Entry 7QHB (electron microscopy, 3.50 A resolution); this record covers chains B and I of the 6 polymer chains in the assembly.

== Chain B ==
Protein: Isoform Flip of Glutamate receptor 2
Source organism: Rattus norvegicus
UniProtKB: P19491 (GRIA2_RAT), isoform P19491-2; residues -20 to 839 here correspond to UniProt positions 1-860 (UniProt number = residue number + 21)
Amino-acid sequence (860 residues; each row starts with the number of its first residue; numbers below 1 keep their minus sign (Met-20 is residue -20)):
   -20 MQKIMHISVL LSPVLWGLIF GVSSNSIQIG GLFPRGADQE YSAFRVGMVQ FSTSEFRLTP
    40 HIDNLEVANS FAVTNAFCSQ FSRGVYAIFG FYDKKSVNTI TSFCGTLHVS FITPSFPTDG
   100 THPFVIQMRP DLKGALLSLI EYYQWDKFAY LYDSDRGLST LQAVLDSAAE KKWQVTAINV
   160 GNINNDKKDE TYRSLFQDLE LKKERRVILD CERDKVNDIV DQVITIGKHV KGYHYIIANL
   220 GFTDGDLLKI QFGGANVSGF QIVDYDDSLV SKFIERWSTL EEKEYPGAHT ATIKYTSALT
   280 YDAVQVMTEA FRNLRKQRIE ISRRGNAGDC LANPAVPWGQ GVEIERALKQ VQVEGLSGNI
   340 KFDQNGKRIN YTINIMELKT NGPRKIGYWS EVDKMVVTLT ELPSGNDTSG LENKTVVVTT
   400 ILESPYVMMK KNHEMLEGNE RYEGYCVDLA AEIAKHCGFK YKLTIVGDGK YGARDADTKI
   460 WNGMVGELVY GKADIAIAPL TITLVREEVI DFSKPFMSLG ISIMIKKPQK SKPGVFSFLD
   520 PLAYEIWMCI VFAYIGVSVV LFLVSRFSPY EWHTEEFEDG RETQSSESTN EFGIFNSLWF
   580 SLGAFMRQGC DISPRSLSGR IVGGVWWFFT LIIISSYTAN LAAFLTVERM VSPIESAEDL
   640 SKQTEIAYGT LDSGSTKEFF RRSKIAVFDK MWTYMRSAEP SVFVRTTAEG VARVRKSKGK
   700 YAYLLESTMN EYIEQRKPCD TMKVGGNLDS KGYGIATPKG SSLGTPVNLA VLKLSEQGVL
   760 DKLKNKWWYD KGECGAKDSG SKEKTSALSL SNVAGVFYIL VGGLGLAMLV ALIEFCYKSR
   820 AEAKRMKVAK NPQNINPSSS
Disordered / not traced: -20 to 392, 550-569, 774-782, 820-839
Differences from the reference sequence: variant Arg586 (Gln607 in P19491)
Disulfide bonds: Cys718-Cys773
Small-molecule neighbours:
  - 79N ((2S)-2,3-dihydroxypropyl (7Z)-hexadec-7-enoate), molecule 1: Leu518, Tyr523, Trp526, Ile529, Val530, Tyr533, Leu581, Phe584
  - 79N, molecule 2: Phe574, Trp578, Leu581, Ile798
  - cyclothiazide (CYZ), molecule 1: Ile481, Pro494, Ser497, Ser729, Lys730, Gly731
  - cyclothiazide (CYZ), molecule 2: Lys493, Pro494, Phe495, Met496, Ser497, Leu751, Ser754, Leu759, Asp760, Lys763
  - glutamic acid (GLU): Tyr450, Pro478, Leu479, Thr480, Arg485, Leu650, Gly653, Ser654, Thr655, Leu703, Leu704, Glu705, Met708, Tyr732
  - palmitoleic acid (PAM), molecule 1: Val514, Phe515, Leu518, Tyr523
  - palmitoleic acid (PAM), molecule 2: Phe515, Tyr797, Ile798, Gly801, Gly802
  - palmitoleic acid (PAM), molecule 3: Tyr797, Gly801, Gly804, Leu805
From the paper describing this entry:
  - conformationally variable residues (domain motion, helix shift): Ile613, Ala621, Arg628, Ser635, Leu787
  - contacts within the chain: Arg586-Ile613 (hydrophobic contact)

== Chain I ==
Protein: Voltage-dependent calcium channel gamma-8 subunit
Source organism: Rattus norvegicus
UniProtKB: Q8VHW5 (CCG8_RAT); residues 2-417 here = UniProt positions 2-417
Amino-acid sequence (423 residues; row label = number of the first residue in the row):
     1 GESLKRWNEE RGLWCEKGVQ VLLTTIGAFA AFGLMTIAIS TDYWLYTRAL ICNTTNLTAG
    61 DDGPPHRGGS GSSEKKDPGG LTHSGLWRIC CLEGLKRGVC VKINHFPEDT DYDHDSAEYL
   121 LRVVRASSIF PILSAILLLL GGVCVAASRV YKSKRNIILG AGILFVAAGL SNIIGVIVYI
   181 SANAGEPGPK RDEEKKNHYS YGWSFYFGGL SFILAEVIGV LAVNIYIERS REAHCQSRSD
   241 LLKAGGGAGG SGGSGPSAIL RLPSYRFRYR RRSRSSSRGS SEASPSRDAS PGGPGGPGFA
   301 STDISMYTLS RDPSKGSVAA GLASAGGGGG GAGVGAYGGA AGAAGGGGTG SERDRGSSAG
   361 FLTLHNAFPK EAASGVTVTV TGPPAAPAPA PPAPAAPAPG TLSKEAAASN TNTLNRKLEV
   421 LFQ
Disordered / not traced: 1-14, 54-78, 186-195, 235-423
Differences from the reference sequence: expression tag (1, 418-423)
Disulfide bonds: Cys52-Cys91, Cys90-Cys100
Small-molecule neighbours:
  - palmitoleic acid (PAM), molecule 1: Thr36, Ile39, Trp87, Arg88, Ile132
  - palmitoleic acid (PAM), molecule 2: Ala117, Leu120, Leu121, Phe130, Ile174, Val178
  - palmitoleic acid (PAM), molecule 3: Val220, Leu221, Asn224
From the paper describing this entry:
  - post-translational modification sites: Asn53, Asn56 (citing earlier work)

== Chain B / chain I interface ==
Pairs across the interface - 13 pairs, chain B then chain I:
  Lys697(B) - Asp111(I)
  Leu789(B) - Ile180(I)  hydrophobic
  Ser790(B) - Ser181(I)
  Ser790(B) - Ala184(I)
  Phe796(B) - Ile177(I)  hydrophobic
  Tyr797(B) - Ile177(I)  hydrophobic
  Tyr797(B) - Ser181(I)
  Val800(B) - Leu170(I)  hydrophobic
  Val800(B) - Ile173(I)  hydrophobic
  Val800(B) - Ile174(I)  hydrophobic
  Met807(B) - Val166(I)  hydrophobic
  Leu811(B) - Ile163(I)  hydrophobic
  Phe814(B) - Tyr226(I)
Other interface residues (no listed pair), chain B (11 interface residues in all): Ala793, Leu803
Other interface residues (no listed pair), chain I (16 interface residues in all): Asp109, Leu121, Asn156, Leu159, Val178
Interface features reported in the paper:
  - interface residues, chain B: Lys697(B)
  - interface residues, chain I: Asp109(I), Asp111(I)

== In short ==
11 residues of chain B face 16 of chain I across their interface. One palmitoleic acid molecule is bound
between chain B and chain I. Bound to chain B: cyclothiazide, glutamic acid, compound 79N and 3 copies of
palmitoleic acid. From the paper: interface residues Lys697(B) and Asp109(I) among others; modification sites
Asn53(I) and Asn56(I).
Here chain B is Isoform Flip of Glutamate receptor 2 and chain I is Voltage-dependent calcium channel gamma-8
subunit, both from Rattus norvegicus. Entry 7QHB (Active state of GluA1/2 in complex with TARP gamma 8,
L-glutamate and CTZ) was determined by electron microscopy together with 7QHH from the same study.
